PDB entry 6Z3I | X-ray diffraction, 1.80 A resolution | chain BBB

Chain BBB:
Protein: Lysosomal acid glucosylceramidase
From: Homo sapiens
Notes: EC 3.2.1.45, 2.4.1.-, 3.2.1.104
UniProtKB: P04062 (GLCM_HUMAN); residues 1-497 here correspond to UniProt positions 40-536 (UniProt number = residue number + 39)
Sequence (497 residues; numbered 1 to 497; the number before each row is that of its first residue):
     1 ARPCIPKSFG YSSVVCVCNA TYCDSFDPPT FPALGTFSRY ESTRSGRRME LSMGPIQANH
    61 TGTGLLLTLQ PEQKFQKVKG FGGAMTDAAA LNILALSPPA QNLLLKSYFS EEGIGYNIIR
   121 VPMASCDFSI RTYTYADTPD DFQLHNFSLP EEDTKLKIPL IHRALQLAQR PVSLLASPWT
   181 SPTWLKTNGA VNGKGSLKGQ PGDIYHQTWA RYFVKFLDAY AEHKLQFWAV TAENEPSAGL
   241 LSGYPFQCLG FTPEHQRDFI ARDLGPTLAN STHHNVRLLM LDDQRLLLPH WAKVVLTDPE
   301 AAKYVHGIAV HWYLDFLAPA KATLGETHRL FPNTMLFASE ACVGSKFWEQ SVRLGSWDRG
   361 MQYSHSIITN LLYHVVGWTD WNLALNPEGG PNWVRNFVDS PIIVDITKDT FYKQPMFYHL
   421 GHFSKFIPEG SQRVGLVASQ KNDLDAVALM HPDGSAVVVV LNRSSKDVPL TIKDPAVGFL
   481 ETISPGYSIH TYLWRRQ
Disulfides: Cys-4/Cys-16, Cys-18/Cys-23
Glycans and other covalent adducts: N-acetylglucosamine (NAG) linked to Asn-19, Asn-59, Asn-146; compound Q68 linked to Glu-340
Residues lining bound ligands: Q68 (N-[[1-[[(1S,2R,3R,4S,6S)-6-(hexylamino)-2,3,4-tris(oxidanyl)cyclohexyl]methyl]-1,2,3-triazol-4-yl]methyl]ethanamide): Asp-127, Phe-128, Trp-179, Asn-234, Glu-235, Tyr-244, Pro-245, Phe-246, Gln-284, His-311, Tyr-313, Leu-314, Cys-342, Ser-345, Trp-381, Asn-396, Val-398
Curated features (UniProtKB/Swiss-Prot):
  - active site: Glu-235 (Proton donor), Glu-340 (Nucleophile)
  - glycosylation (N-linked (GlcNAc...) asparagine): Asn-19, Asn-59, Asn-146, Asn-270, Asn-462
What the authors report for this chain:
  - binding site for Q68: Phe-246, Gln-284, Tyr-313, Glu-340
  - catalytic residues: Glu-235 (citing earlier work)

Summary:
Covalently linked N-acetylglucosamine: at Asn-19, Asn-59 and Asn-146. Compound Q68 is covalently linked to
Glu-340. Curated annotation (UniProt) lists active-site residues Glu-235 and Glu-340. The paper reports the
catalytic residue Glu-235; a binding site for Q68 at Phe-246, Gln-284 and Tyr-313 among others.
Chain BBB is Lysosomal acid glucosylceramidase (Homo sapiens); the structure, Structure of recombinant
beta-glucocerebrosidase in complex with bifunctional cyclophellitol aziridine activity based probe, was
determined by X-ray diffraction together with 6Z39, 6YTP, 6YTR, 6YUT and 6YV3 from the same study.
